PDB entry 4Y1Q | X-ray diffraction, 3.10 A resolution | chain A

[Chain A]
Molecule: Extracellular heme acquisition hemophore HasA
Organism: Yersinia pseudotuberculosis IP 32953
UniProt: Q66G68 (Q66G68_YERPS); residue numbers follow UniProt; this construct covers 1-205
Amino-acid sequence (217 residues; numbered -11 to 205; the number before each row is that of its first residue; numbers below 1 keep their minus sign (Met-11 is residue -11)):
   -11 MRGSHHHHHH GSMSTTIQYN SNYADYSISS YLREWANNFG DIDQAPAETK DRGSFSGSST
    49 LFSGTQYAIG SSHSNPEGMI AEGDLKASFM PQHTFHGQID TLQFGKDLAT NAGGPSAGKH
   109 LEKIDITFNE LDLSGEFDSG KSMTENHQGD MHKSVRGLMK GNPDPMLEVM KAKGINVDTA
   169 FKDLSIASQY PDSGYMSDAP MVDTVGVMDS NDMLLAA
Disordered / not traced: -11 to 1, 181-205
Construct notes: expression tag (-11 to 0); engineered mutation Ala75 (Tyr in Q66G68)
Small-molecule neighbours: heme (HEM): Asp31, Lys38, Arg40, Gly41, Ser42, Phe43, Leu49, Phe50, Tyr55, Phe77, Pro79, Gln80, His81, Phe83, Met131, His135, His140, Val143, Arg144, Met147

[In short]
Ligands of chain A: heme.
Chain A is Extracellular heme acquisition hemophore HasA (Yersinia pseudotuberculosis IP 32953); the
structure, Crystal Structure of HasA mutant Y75A monomer from Yersinia pseudotuberculosis, was determined by
X-ray diffraction together with 4XZD and 4Y4S from the same study.
